PDB entry 5YWG | X-ray diffraction, 2.60 A resolution | chains A and B

Chain A (and B):
Protein: 4-hydroxyphenylpyruvate dioxygenase
From: Arabidopsis thaliana
Notes: EC 1.13.11.27; chain B of this document is another copy of the same molecule, construct and numbering; everything in this record applies to it too
UniProtKB: P93836 (HPPD_ARATH); residues 1-445 here = UniProt positions 1-445
Chain sequence (445 residues; each row starts with the number of its first residue):
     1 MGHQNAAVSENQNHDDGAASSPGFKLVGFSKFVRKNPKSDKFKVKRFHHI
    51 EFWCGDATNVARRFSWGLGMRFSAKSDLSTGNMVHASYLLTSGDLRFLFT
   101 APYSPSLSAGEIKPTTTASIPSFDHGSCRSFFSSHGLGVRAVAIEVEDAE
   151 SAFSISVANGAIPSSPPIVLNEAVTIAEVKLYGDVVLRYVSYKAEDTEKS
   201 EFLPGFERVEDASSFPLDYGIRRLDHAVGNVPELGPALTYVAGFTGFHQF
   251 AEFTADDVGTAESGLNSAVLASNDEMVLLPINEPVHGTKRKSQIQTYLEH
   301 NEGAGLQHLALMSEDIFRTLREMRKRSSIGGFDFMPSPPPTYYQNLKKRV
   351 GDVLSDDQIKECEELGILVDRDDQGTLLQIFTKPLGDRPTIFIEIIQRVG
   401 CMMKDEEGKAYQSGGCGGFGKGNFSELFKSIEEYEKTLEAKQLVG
Not modelled in the structure: 1-28, 108-116, 195-201, 213-214, 254-262, 286-290, 404-411, 435-445 (chain B: 1-28, 108-116, 195-201, 210, 254-262, 288-290, 404-411, 435-445)
Cystine bridges: Cys401-Cys416
Bound ions: Co2+: His226, His308, Glu394 (together with Mesotrione)
Residues lining bound ligands: Mesotrione (92L; 2-[(4-methylsulfonyl-2-nitro-phenyl)-oxidanyl-methylidene]cyclohexane-1,3-dione): His226, Val228, Ser267, Pro280, Asn282, Gln307, His308, Leu368, Gln379, Phe381, Phe392, Glu394, Phe419, Gly420, Lys421, Asn423, Phe424
Swiss-Prot annotation at these positions:
  - binding site (Fe cation): His226, His308, Glu394

Interface between chain A and chain B:
Contacting residue pairs (64; chain A residue first):
  Gly55(A) - Phe132(B)
  Asp56(A) - Phe132(B)
  Asp56(A) - Gly386(B)
  Asp56(A) - Asp387(B)  hydrogen bond (side chain-backbone)
  Ala57(A) - Asp387(B)  hydrogen bond (backbone-side chain)
  Thr58(A) - Asp387(B)  hydrogen bond
  Asn59(A) - Asn59(B)
  Asn59(A) - Val60(B)
  Asn59(A) - Arg63(B)  hydrogen bond
  Asn59(A) - Phe64(B)
  Asn59(A) - Leu137(B)
  Asn59(A) - Leu385(B)  hydrogen bond (side chain-backbone)
  Arg62(A) - Arg63(B)
  Arg62(A) - Ser327(B)  hydrogen bond (side chain-backbone)
  Arg62(A) - Gly330(B)
  Arg62(A) - Gly331(B)  hydrogen bond (side chain-backbone)
  Arg62(A) - Asp333(B)  salt bridge
  Arg63(A) - Asn59(B)  hydrogen bond
  Arg63(A) - Arg62(B)
  Phe64(A) - Asn59(B)
  Trp66(A) - Trp66(B)  hydrophobic
  Trp66(A) - Ile329(B)
  Leu78(A) - Pro389(B)
  Ala86(A) - Asp387(B)
  Tyr88(A) - Asp387(B)
  Ala101(A) - Asp387(B)
  Tyr103(A) - Asp387(B)
  Tyr103(A) - Arg388(B)
  Ser104(A) - His300(B)
  Ser104(A) - Glu302(B)
  Ser104(A) - Arg388(B)
  Ser106(A) - Glu302(B)  hydrogen bond
  Leu107(A) - His300(B)
  Arg129(A) - Arg129(B)
  Arg129(A) - Ser133(B)  hydrogen bond
  Phe132(A) - Gly55(B)
  Ser133(A) - Arg129(B)  hydrogen bond
  Leu137(A) - Asp56(B)
  Leu137(A) - Asn59(B)
  Ala212(A) - Ser328(B)
  Leu217(A) - Ser328(B)
  Leu217(A) - Ile329(B)  hydrophobic
  His300(A) - Leu78(B)
  His300(A) - Leu107(B)
  Glu302(A) - Ser104(B)
  Glu302(A) - Ser106(B)  hydrogen bond
  Ser327(A) - Arg62(B)  hydrogen bond (backbone-side chain)
  Ile329(A) - Trp66(B)
  Ile329(A) - Leu217(B)  hydrophobic
  Gly330(A) - Arg62(B)
  Gly331(A) - Arg62(B)  hydrogen bond (backbone-side chain)
  Asp333(A) - Arg62(B)  salt bridge
  Leu385(A) - Thr58(B)
  Leu385(A) - Asn59(B)  hydrogen bond (backbone-side chain)
  Gly386(A) - Asp56(B)
  Gly386(A) - Thr58(B)
  Gly386(A) - Asn59(B)
  Asp387(A) - Gly55(B)
  Asp387(A) - Asp56(B)  hydrogen bond (backbone-side chain)
  Asp387(A) - Ala57(B)  hydrogen bond (side chain-backbone)
  Asp387(A) - Thr58(B)  hydrogen bond
  Asp387(A) - Ala101(B)
  Asp387(A) - Tyr103(B)
  Arg388(A) - Ser104(B)
Other interface residues (no listed pair), chain A (40 interface residues in all): Val60, Pro105, Glu299, Ser328, Phe332, Pro389
Other interface residues (no listed pair), chain B (39 interface residues in all): Ala86, Tyr88, Ser213, Glu299, Phe332

Overview:
The interface between chain A and chain B involves 40 residues on one side and 39 on the other, with 18
hydrogen bonds and 2 salt bridges. Among the polar pairs are Arg62(A)-Asp333(B), Asp56(A)-Asp387(B) and
Ala57(A)-Asp387(B). Ligands of chain A: Mesotrione.
Chain A and chain B are both 4-hydroxyphenylpyruvate dioxygenase (Arabidopsis thaliana); the structure,
Crystal structure of Arabidopsis thaliana HPPD complexed with Mesotrione, was determined by X-ray diffraction,
deposited together with 6J63 and 6ISD.
